Entry 7VY0 (electron microscopy, 2.70 A resolution); this record covers chains A and B of the 4 polymer chains in the assembly.

Chain A:
Protein: Capsid protein VP1
Organism: Coxsackievirus B3
Sequence (284 residues; numbered 1 to 284; the number before each row is that of its first residue):
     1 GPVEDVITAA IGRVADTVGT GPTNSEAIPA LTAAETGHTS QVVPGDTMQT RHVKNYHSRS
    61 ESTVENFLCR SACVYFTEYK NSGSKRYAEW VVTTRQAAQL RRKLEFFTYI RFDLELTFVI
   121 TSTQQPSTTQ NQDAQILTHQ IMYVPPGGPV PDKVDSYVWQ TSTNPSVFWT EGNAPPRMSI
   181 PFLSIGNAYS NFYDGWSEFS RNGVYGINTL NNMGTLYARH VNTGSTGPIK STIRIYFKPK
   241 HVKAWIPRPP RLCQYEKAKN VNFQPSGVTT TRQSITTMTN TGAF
Disordered / not traced: 1-12, 281-284

Chain B:
Protein: Capsid protein VP2
Organism: Coxsackievirus B3
Sequence (263 residues; each row starts with the number of its first residue):
     1 SPTVEECGYS DRVRSITLGN STITTQECAN VVVGYGVWPD YLKDSEATAE DQPTQPDVAT
    61 CRFYTLDSVQ WQKTSPGWWW KLPDALSNLG LFGQNMQYHY LGRTGYTIHV QCNASKFHQG
   121 CLLVVCVPEA EMGCATLDNT PSSAELLGGD AAKEFAGEPI ASGSNKLVQR VVYNAGMGIG
   181 VGNLTIFPHQ WINLRTNNSA TIVMPYTNSV PMDNMFRHNN ITLMVIPFVP LDYCPGSTTY
   241 VPITVTIAPM CAEYNGLRLA SHQ
Disordered / not traced: 1-7, 263

Interface between chain A and chain B:
Contacting residue pairs - 90 pairs, chain A then chain B:
  Ala34(A) - Trp191(B)
  Glu35(A) - Gln190(B)
  Glu35(A) - Trp191(B)  hydrogen bond (backbone-backbone)
  Glu35(A) - Asn193(B)
  Glu35(A) - Thr196(B)
  Thr36(A) - Ala29(B)
  Thr36(A) - Asn30(B)
  Thr36(A) - Val32(B)
  Thr36(A) - Gln190(B)
  Gly37(A) - His189(B)
  Thr108(A) - Glu129(B)
  Tyr109(A) - Glu129(B)  hydrogen bond
  Tyr109(A) - Thr207(B)
  Tyr109(A) - Asn208(B)  hydrogen bond
  Tyr109(A) - Ser209(B)
  Asn187(A) - Ser209(B)  hydrogen bond (backbone-backbone)
  Asn187(A) - Pro211(B)
  Ala188(A) - Ser209(B)  hydrogen bond (backbone-side chain)
  Ser190(A) - Ser209(B)
  Phe192(A) - Glu129(B)
  Tyr193(A) - Glu129(B)
  Tyr193(A) - Glu131(B)
  Tyr193(A) - Arg217(B)  hydrogen bond (side chain-backbone)
  Tyr193(A) - His218(B)
  Asp194(A) - Lys81(B)  salt bridge
  Asp194(A) - Glu129(B)  hydrogen bond (backbone-side chain)
  Asp194(A) - Ala130(B)
  Asp194(A) - Leu146(B)
  Asp194(A) - His218(B)
  Asp194(A) - Asn219(B)  hydrogen bond (backbone-backbone)
  Gly195(A) - Arg217(B)
  Trp196(A) - Ser143(B)
  Trp196(A) - Leu146(B)  hydrophobic
  Trp196(A) - Leu147(B)  hydrophobic
  Trp196(A) - Arg217(B)  hydrogen bond (backbone-backbone)
  Ser197(A) - Arg217(B)  hydrogen bond (backbone-side chain)
  Glu198(A) - Arg217(B)
  Phe199(A) - Tyr100(B)  hydrophobic
  Phe199(A) - Asn214(B)
  Phe199(A) - Arg217(B)
  Arg201(A) - Asp84(B)  salt bridge
  Arg201(A) - Ser143(B)
  Arg201(A) - Leu147(B)
  Arg201(A) - Phe216(B)  hydrogen bond (side chain-backbone)
  Tyr205(A) - Glu131(B)
  Tyr205(A) - Met132(B)  hydrogen bond (side chain-backbone)
  Tyr205(A) - Pro141(B)  hydrophobic
  Tyr205(A) - Leu146(B)
  Gly206(A) - Glu131(B)
  Ile207(A) - Glu131(B)  hydrogen bond (backbone-side chain)
  Ile246(A) - Tyr35(B)
  Ile246(A) - Pro128(B)  hydrophobic
  Ile246(A) - Thr207(B)
  Pro247(A) - Ile186(B)  hydrophobic
  Pro247(A) - Phe187(B)
  Arg248(A) - Pro128(B)  hydrogen bond (side chain-backbone)
  Arg248(A) - Glu129(B)  hydrogen bond (side chain-backbone)
  Arg248(A) - Met177(B)
  Arg248(A) - Phe187(B)
  Pro249(A) - Ile179(B)  hydrophobic
  Pro249(A) - Asn183(B)
  Pro249(A) - Ile186(B)
  Pro249(A) - Phe187(B)
  Pro250(A) - Ile179(B)
  Pro250(A) - Asn183(B)
  Arg251(A) - Met177(B)  hydrogen bond (side chain-backbone)
  Arg251(A) - Gly178(B)
  Arg251(A) - Ile179(B)
  Leu252(A) - Asn174(B)
  Leu252(A) - Gly180(B)
  Cys253(A) - Asn174(B)
  Glu256(A) - Leu137(B)
  Lys257(A) - Leu137(B)
  Val261(A) - Glu131(B)
  Asn262(A) - Gly133(B)
  Asn262(A) - Cys134(B)  hydrogen bond (side chain-backbone)
  Asn262(A) - Thr136(B)
  Asn262(A) - Leu137(B)  hydrogen bond (side chain-backbone)
  Asn262(A) - Asn139(B)  hydrogen bond (side chain-backbone)
  Phe263(A) - Leu137(B)
  Phe263(A) - Gln169(B)
  Phe263(A) - Asn174(B)
  Phe263(A) - Gly176(B)
  Phe263(A) - Gly178(B)
  Gln264(A) - Leu137(B)
  Pro265(A) - Pro159(B)  hydrophobic
  Pro265(A) - Gln169(B)
  Pro265(A) - Asn174(B)
  Ser266(A) - Tyr173(B)
  Ser266(A) - Asn174(B)  hydrogen bond (backbone-side chain)
Other interface residues (no listed pair), chain A (40 interface residues in all): Gly186, Asn260, Val268
Other interface residues (no listed pair), chain B (54 interface residues in all): Val127, Asp138, Thr140, Val171, Asn197, Val210, Thr222

Overview:
40 residues of chain A face 54 of chain B across their interface; the contacts include 20 hydrogen bonds and 2
salt bridges. Polar pairs include Asp194(A)-Lys81(B), Arg201(A)-Asp84(B) and Tyr109(A)-Glu129(B).
Chain A is Capsid protein VP1 and chain B is Capsid protein VP2, both from Coxsackievirus B3; the structure,
Coxsackievirus B3 full particle at pH7.4 (VP3-234N), was determined by electron microscopy together with 7VXH,
7VXZ, 7VY5, 7VY6, 7VYK, 7VYL and 3 further entries from the same study.
